Entry 2H7H (X-ray diffraction, 2.30 A resolution); this record covers chains Y and A of the 4 polymer chains in the assembly.

Chain Y:
Molecule: 19-nt DNA strand
Sequence (19 nucleotides; each row starts with the number of its first residue):
   201 CGTCGATGAG TCATCGACG

Chain A:
Name: Viral jun transforming protein
From: Avian sarcoma virus
Notes: fragment: basic region leucine zipper of v-jun (residues 210-271)
UniProtKB: P05411 (JUN_AVIS1); residues 1-62 here correspond to UniProt positions 210-271 (UniProt number = residue number + 209)
Sequence (62 residues; numbered 1 to 62; the number before each row is that of its first residue):
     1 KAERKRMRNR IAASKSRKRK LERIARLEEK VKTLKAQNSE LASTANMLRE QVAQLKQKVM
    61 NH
Unresolved in the structure: 59-62

Chain Y / chain A interface:
Pairs across the interface - 10 pairs, chain Y then chain A:
  DC204(Y) - Arg8(A)  salt bridge to the phosphate
  DG205(Y) - Arg8(A)  salt bridge to the phosphate
  DA206(Y) - Ala12(A)  phosphate contact
  DA206(Y) - Lys15(A)  salt bridge to the phosphate
  DT207(Y) - Asn9(A)  base contact
  DT207(Y) - Ala12(A)  base contact
  DT207(Y) - Ala13(A)  base contact
  DT207(Y) - Ser16(A)  phosphate contact
  DG208(Y) - Lys20(A)  salt bridge to the phosphate
  DA209(Y) - Arg17(A)  base contact

In short:
Chain Y and chain A form an interface of 6 and 8 residues respectively, with 4 salt bridges. Polar pairs
include DC204(Y)-Arg8(A), DG205(Y)-Arg8(A) and DA206(Y)-Lys15(A).
Chain Y is a 19-nt DNA strand and chain A is Viral jun transforming protein (Avian sarcoma virus); the
structure, Crystal structure of the JUN BZIP homodimer complexed with AP-1 DNA, was determined by X-ray
diffraction.
